Entry 6DBI (electron microscopy, 3.40 A resolution); this record covers chains C and F of the 10 polymer chains in the assembly.

[Chain C]
Molecule: Recombination activating gene 1 - MBP chimera
Source organism: Escherichia coli
Notes: EC 2.3.2.27
UniProt: chimeric construct of P0AEX9, O13033: residues -113 to 250 from P0AEX9 (MALE_ECOLI) positions 29-392 (UniProt number = residue number + 142); residues 271-1031 from O13033 positions 271-1031 (same numbers)
Chain sequence (1159 residues; each row starts with the number of its first residue; numbers below 1 keep their minus sign (Met-127 is residue -127)):
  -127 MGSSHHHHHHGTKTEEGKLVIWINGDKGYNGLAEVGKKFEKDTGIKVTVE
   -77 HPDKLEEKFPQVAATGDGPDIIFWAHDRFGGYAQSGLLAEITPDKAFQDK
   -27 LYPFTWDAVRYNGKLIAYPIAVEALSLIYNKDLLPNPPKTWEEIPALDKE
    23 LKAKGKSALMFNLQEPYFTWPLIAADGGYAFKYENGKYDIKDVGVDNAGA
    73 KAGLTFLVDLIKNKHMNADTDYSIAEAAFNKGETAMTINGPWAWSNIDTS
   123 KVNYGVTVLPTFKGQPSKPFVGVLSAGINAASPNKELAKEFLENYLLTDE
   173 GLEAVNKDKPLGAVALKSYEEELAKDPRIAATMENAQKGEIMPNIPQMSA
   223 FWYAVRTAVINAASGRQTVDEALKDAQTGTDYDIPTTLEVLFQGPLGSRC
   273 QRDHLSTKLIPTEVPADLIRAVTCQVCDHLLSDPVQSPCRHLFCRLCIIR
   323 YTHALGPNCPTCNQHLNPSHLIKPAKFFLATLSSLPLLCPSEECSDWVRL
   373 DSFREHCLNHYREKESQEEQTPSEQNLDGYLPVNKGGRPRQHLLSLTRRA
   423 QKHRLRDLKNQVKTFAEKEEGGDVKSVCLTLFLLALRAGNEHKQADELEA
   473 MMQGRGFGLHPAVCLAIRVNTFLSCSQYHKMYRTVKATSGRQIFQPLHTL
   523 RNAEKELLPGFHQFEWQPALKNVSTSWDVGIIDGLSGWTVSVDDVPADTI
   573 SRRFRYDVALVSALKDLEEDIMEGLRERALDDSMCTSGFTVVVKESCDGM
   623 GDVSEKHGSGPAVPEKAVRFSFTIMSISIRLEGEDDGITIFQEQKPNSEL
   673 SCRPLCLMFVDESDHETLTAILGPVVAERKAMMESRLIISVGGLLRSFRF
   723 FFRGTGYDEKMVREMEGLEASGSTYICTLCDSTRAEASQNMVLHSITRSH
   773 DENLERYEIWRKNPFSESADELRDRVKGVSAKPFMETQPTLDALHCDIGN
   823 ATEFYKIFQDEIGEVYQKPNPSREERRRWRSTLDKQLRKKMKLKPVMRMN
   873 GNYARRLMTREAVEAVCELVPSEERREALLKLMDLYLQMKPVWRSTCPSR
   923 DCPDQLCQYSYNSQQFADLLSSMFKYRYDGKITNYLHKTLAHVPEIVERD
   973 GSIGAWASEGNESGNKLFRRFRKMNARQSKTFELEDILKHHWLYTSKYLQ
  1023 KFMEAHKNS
Unresolved in the structure: -127 to 407, 1030-1031
Differences from the reference sequence: initiating methionine (-127); expression tag (-126 to -114); linker (251-270)
Metal / ion sites: Ca2+ site 1: Gly621 (shared with 1 residue of chain G); Ca2+ site 2: Asp730 (shared with 1 residue of chain J); Zn2+: Cys749, Cys752, His959, His964

[Chain F]
Molecule: Reverse strand of 12-RSS
Sequence (50 nucleotides; each row starts with the number of its first residue):
     1 CTGCAGGGTTTTTGTTCCAGTCTGTAGCACTGTGTAAGACAGGCCAGATC
Metal / ion sites: Ca2+: DT35 (shared with 1 residue of chain A)

[Chain C / chain F interface]
Residue-residue contacts (25):
  Gly409(C) with DT9(F), base contact; DT10(F), sugar contact
  Arg410(C) with DT10(F), base contact; DT11(F), sugar contact
  Arg412(C) with DT11(F), salt bridge to the phosphate
  Leu418(C) with DT12(F), phosphate contact
  Thr419(C) with DT13(F), hydrogen bond to the phosphate
  Arg421(C) with DT13(F), phosphate contact; DG14(F), salt bridge to the phosphate
  Ala422(C) with DT12(F), phosphate contact
  Lys424(C) with DG14(F), hydrogen bond to the base; DT15(F), hydrogen bond to the base
  His425(C) with DT11(F), salt bridge to the phosphate; DT12(F), phosphate contact
  Arg426(C) with DT12(F), salt bridge to the phosphate
  His501(C) with DT25(F), salt bridge to the phosphate
  Tyr504(C) with DG24(F), phosphate contact
  Lys508(C) with DG24(F), salt bridge to the phosphate
  His520(C) with DT23(F), salt bridge to the phosphate
  Lys628(C) with DT31(F), phosphate contact
  His629(C) with DT31(F), hydrogen bond to the phosphate
  Gly630(C) with DC30(F), hydrogen bond to the phosphate
  Ser631(C) with DC30(F), phosphate contact
  Gln1000(C) with DC30(F), sugar contact; DT31(F), sugar contact
Interface residues without a listed pair, chain C (23 interface residues in all): Gly408, Arg994, Lys995, Ser1001
Interface residues without a listed pair, chain F (15 interface residues in all): DG8, DA29, DG32

[Overview]
23 residues of chain C face 15 of chain F across their interface, with 5 hydrogen bonds and 7 salt bridges.
Polar pairs include Lys424(C)-DG14(F), Lys424(C)-DT15(F) and Thr419(C)-DT13(F). The Zn2+ site is built by
Cys749(C), Cys752(C), His959(C) and His964(C).
Chain C is Recombination activating gene 1 - MBP chimera (Escherichia coli) and chain F is Reverse strand of
12-RSS; the structure, Cryo-EM structure of RAG in complex with 12-RSS and 23-RSS nicked DNA intermediates,
was determined by electron microscopy together with 6DBJ, 6DBL, 6DBO, 6DBQ, 6DBR, 6DBT and 4 further entries
from the same study.
